Entry 3F97 (X-ray diffraction, 1.70 A resolution); this record covers chain A.

== Chain A ==
Protein: Platelet-activating factor acetylhydrolase
Organism: Homo sapiens
Notes: EC 3.1.1.47
Reference sequence: Q13093 (PAFA_HUMAN); numbering as in UniProt (aligned over 47-429)
Amino-acid sequence (383 residues; row label = number of the first residue in the row):
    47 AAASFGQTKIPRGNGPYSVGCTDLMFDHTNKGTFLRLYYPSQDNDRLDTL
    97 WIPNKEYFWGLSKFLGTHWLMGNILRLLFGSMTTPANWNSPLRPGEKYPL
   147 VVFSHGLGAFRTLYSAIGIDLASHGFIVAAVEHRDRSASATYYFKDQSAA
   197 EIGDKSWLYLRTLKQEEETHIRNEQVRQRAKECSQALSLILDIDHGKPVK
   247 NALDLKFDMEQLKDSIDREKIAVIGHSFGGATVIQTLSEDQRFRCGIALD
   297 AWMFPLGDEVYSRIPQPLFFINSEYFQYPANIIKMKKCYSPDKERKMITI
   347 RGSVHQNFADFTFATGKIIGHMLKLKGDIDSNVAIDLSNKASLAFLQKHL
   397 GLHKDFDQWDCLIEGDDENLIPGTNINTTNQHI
Not modelled in the structure: 47-53, 426-429
Covalent attachments: (1R)-1,2,2-trimethylpropyl (R)-methylphosphinate (GD7) linked to Ser-273
Ligand contacts: GD7 ((1R)-1,2,2-trimethylpropyl (R)-methylphosphinate): Phe-110, Gly-152, Leu-153, Ala-155, Tyr-160, His-272, Phe-274, Trp-298, Phe-322, His-351, Gln-352
Swiss-Prot annotation at these positions:
  - active site: Ser-273 (Nucleophile), Asp-296 (Charge relay system), His-351 (Charge relay system)
  - glycosylation: Asn-423 (N-linked (GlcNAc...) asparagine)
What the authors report for this chain:
  - catalytic residues: Leu-153, Ser-273, Phe-274, Asp-296, His-351
  - binding site for GD7: Gly-152, Leu-153, Ala-155, Tyr-160, His-272, Ser-273, Phe-274, His-351, Gln-352

== In short ==
Covalently linked compound GD7: at Ser-273. Curated annotation (UniProt) lists 3 active-site residues. From
the paper: catalytic residues Leu-153, Ser-273 and Phe-274 among others; a binding site for GD7 at Gly-152,
Leu-153 and Ala-155 among others.
Chain A is Platelet-activating factor acetylhydrolase (Homo sapiens); the structure, Crystal structure of
human plasma platelet activating factor acetylhydrolase covalently inhibited by soman, was determined by X-ray
diffraction (same publication as 3F96, 3F98 and 3F9C).
